Entry 4F5X (X-ray diffraction, 5.00 A resolution (low resolution: residue-level contacts below are approximate; hydrogen-bond / salt-bridge calls are withheld)); this record covers chains B and O of the 16 polymer chains in the assembly.

# Chain B
Name: VP2 protein
From: Bovine rotavirus A
UniProtKB: H9N1A6 (H9N1A6_9REOV); numbering as in UniProt (aligned over 1-880)
Amino-acid sequence (880 residues; numbered 1 to 880; the number before each row is that of its first residue):
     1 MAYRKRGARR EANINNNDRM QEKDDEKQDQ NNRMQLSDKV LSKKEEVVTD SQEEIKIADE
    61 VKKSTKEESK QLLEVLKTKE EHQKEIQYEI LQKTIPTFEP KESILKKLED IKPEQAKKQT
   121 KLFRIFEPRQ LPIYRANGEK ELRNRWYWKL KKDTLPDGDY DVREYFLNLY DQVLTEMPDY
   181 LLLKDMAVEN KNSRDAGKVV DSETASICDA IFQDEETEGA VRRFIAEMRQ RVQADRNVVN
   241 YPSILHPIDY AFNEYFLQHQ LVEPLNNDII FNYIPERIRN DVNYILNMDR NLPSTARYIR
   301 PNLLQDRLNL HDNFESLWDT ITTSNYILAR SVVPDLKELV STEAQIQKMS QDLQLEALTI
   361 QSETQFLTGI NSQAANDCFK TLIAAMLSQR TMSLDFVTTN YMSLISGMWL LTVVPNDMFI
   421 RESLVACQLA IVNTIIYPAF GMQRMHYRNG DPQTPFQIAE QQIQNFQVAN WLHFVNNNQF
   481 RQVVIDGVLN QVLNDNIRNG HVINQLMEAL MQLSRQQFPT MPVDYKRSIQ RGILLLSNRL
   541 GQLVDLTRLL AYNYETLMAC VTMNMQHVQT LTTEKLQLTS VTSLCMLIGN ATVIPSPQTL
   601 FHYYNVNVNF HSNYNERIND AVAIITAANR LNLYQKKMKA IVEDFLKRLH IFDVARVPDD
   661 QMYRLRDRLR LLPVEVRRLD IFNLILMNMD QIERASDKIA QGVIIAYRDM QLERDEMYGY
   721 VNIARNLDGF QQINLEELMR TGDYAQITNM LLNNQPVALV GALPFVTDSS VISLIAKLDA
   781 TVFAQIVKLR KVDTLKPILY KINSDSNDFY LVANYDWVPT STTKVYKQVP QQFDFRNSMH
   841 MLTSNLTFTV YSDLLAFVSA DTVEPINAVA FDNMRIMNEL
Not modelled in the structure: 1-70

# Chain O
Name: Intermediate capsid protein VP6
From: Bovine rotavirus
UniProtKB: A7J3A1 (VP6_ROTBN); numbering as in UniProt (aligned over 1-397)
Amino-acid sequence (397 residues; numbered 1 to 397; the number before each row is that of its first residue):
     1 MDVLYSLSKT LKDARDKIVE GTLYSNVSDL IQQFNQMIIT MNGNEFQTGG IGNLPIRNWN
    61 FDFGLLGTTL LNLDANYVET ARNTIDYFVD FVDNVCMDEM VRESQRNGIA PQSDSLRKLS
   121 GLKFKRINFD NSSEYIENWN LQNRRQRTGF TFHKPNIFPY SASFTLNRSQ PAHDNLMGTM
   181 WLNAGSEIQV AGFDYSCAIN APANTQQFEH IVQLRRVLTT ATITLLPDAE RFSFPRVINS
   241 ADGATTWYFN PVILRPNNVE VEFLLNGQII NTYQARFGTI IARNFDTIRL SFQLMRPPNM
   301 TPAVAALFPN AQPFEHHATV GLTLRIESAV CESVLADASE TMLANVTSVR QEYAIPVGPV
   361 FPPGMNWTDL ITNYSPSRED NLQRVFTVAS IRSMLVK
UniProt features mapped onto this chain:
  - region: Asp62 to Leu73 (Interaction with the inner capsid protein VP2)
  - binding site (Zn(2+)): His153
  - binding site (Ca(2+)): Asn266, Asp286

# How chain B and chain O interact
Residue-residue contacts (8):
  Arg223(B) - Ser25(O)
  Phe224(B) - Leu70(O)
  Phe224(B) - Leu71(O)
  Arg229(B) - Thr68(O)
  Arg229(B) - Thr69(O)
  Arg231(B) - Leu66(O)
  Arg836(B) - Asn72(O)
  Met841(B) - Thr69(O)
Other interface residues (no listed pair), chain B (8 interface residues in all): Ala220, Glu227
Other interface residues (no listed pair), chain O (10 interface residues in all): Leu23, Tyr24, Leu65

# Summary
Chain B and chain O form an interface of 8 and 10 residues respectively. Curated annotation (UniProt) lists
Zn2+-binding residue His153(O) and Ca2+-binding residues Asn266(O) and Asp286(O) on chain O.
Here chain B is VP2 protein (Bovine rotavirus A) and chain O is Intermediate capsid protein VP6 (Bovine
rotavirus). Entry 4F5X (Location of the dsRNA-dependent polymerase, VP1, in rotavirus particles) was
determined by X-ray diffraction (same publication as 4AU6).
